5DTS - chain C; structure by X-ray diffraction, 1.94 A resolution.

== Chain C ==
Molecule: Beta-lactamase
Organism: Klebsiella pneumoniae
Notes: EC 3.5.2.6
UniProtKB: Q6XEC0 (Q6XEC0_KLEPN); residue numbers follow UniProt; this construct covers 22-265
Chain sequence (244 residues; row label = number of the first residue in the row):
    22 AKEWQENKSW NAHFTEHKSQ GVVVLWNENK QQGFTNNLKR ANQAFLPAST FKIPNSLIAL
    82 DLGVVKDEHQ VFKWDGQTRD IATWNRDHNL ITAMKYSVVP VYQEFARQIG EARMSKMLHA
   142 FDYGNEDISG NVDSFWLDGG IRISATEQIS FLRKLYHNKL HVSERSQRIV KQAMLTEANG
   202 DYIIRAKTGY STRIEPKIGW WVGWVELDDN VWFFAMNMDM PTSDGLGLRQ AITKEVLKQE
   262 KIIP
Unresolved in the structure: 22-24
Modified / non-standard residues: Lys73 (lysine nz-carboxylic acid; KCX)
Ligand contacts: 3-(pyridin-3-yl)benzoic acid (5F8): Ser70, Ile102, Trp105, Ser118, Val120, Lys208, Thr209, Gly210, Tyr211, Ser244, Leu247, Arg250
Swiss-Prot annotation at these positions:
  - active site: Ser70 (Acyl-ester intermediate)
  - binding site (a beta-lactam): Ser70, Lys73, Ser118, Arg250
  - modified residue: Lys73 (N6-carboxylysine)
  - mutagenesis: Ser70 (S70A: Does not alter thermal stability; S70G: Increases thermal stability. Abolishes hydrolysis of cephalothin and decreases catalytic efficiency about 60-fold with respect to ampicillin), Arg189 (R189A: No significant effect on catalytic efficiency with respect to ampicillin. Very little reduction in dimerization at neutral pH. Predominantly monomer at neutral pH; when associated with A-206 ...), Arg206 (R206A: No significant effect on catalytic efficiency with respect to ampicillin, nitrocefin or imipenem. Very little reduction in dimerization at neutral pH. Predominantly monomer at neutral pH ...)
From the paper describing this entry:
  - binding site for 3-(pyridin-3-yl)benzoic acid: Ser70, Ile102, Ser118, Thr209, Gly210, Tyr211, Arg250
  - post-translational modification sites: Lys73
  - catalytic residues: Ser70 (citing earlier work)

== Summary ==
Ligands of chain C: 3-(pyridin-3-yl)benzoic acid. Curated annotation (UniProt) lists active-site residue
Ser70, 4 beta-lactam-binding residues and 3 mutagenesis sites. From the paper: the catalytic residue Ser70; a
binding site for 3-(pyridin-3-yl)benzoic acid at Ser70, Ile102 and Ser118 among others.
Chain C is Beta-lactamase (Klebsiella pneumoniae); the structure, Fragments bound to the OXA-48
beta-lactamase: Compound 2, was determined by X-ray diffraction together with 5DVA, 5DTK and 5DTT from the
same study.
